PDB entry 3J0L | electron microscopy, 9.80 A resolution (very low resolution: no residue pairs are listed; an interface is given only as per-side residue counts) | chains c and K of the 32 polymer chains in the assembly

== Chain c ==
Molecule: 40S ribosomal RNA fragment
Organism: Oryctolagus cuniculus
Sequence (17 nucleotides; numbered 972 to 988; the number before each row is that of its first residue):
   972 GACGAUCAGAUACCGUC

== Chain K ==
Molecule: Ribosomal protein S14
Organism: Oryctolagus cuniculus
Chain sequence (140 residues; numbered 12 to 151; the number before each row is that of its first residue):
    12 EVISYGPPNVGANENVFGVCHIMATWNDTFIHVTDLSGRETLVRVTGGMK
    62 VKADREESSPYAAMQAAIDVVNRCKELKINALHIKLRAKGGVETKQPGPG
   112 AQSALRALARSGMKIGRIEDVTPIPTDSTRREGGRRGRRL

== How chain c and chain K interact ==
At this resolution (10 A) residue pairs are not listed: 4 residues of chain c and 4 of chain K lie at the interface.

== In short ==
The chain c/chain K interface involves 4 residues from each chain.
Here chain c is 40S ribosomal RNA fragment and chain K is Ribosomal protein S14, both from Oryctolagus
cuniculus. Entry 3J0L (Core of mammalian 80S pre-ribosome in complex with tRNAs fitted to a 9.8A cryo-EM map:
classic ...) was determined by electron microscopy (same publication as 3J0O and 3J0P).
